8B8A - chain A; structure by X-ray diffraction, 2.75 A resolution.

[Chain A]
Protein: Phosphoprotein
From: Borna disease virus 1
Reference sequence: P0C798 (PHOSP_BDV1); residues -6 to 101 here correspond to UniProt positions 65-172 (UniProt number = residue number + 71)
Sequence (111 residues; row label = number of the first residue in the row; numbers below 1 keep their minus sign (Gly-9 is residue -9)):
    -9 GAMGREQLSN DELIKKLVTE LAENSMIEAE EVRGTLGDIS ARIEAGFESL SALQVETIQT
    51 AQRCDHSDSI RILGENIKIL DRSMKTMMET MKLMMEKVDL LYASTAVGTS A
Not modelled in the structure: -9 to 0, 96-101
Construct notes: expression tag (-9 to -7)
From the paper describing this entry:
  - mutagenesis - R53A, D58A: unchanged catalytic activity
  - mutagenesis - C54D: decreased expression

[In short]
The paper reports that C54D reduces expression; R53A and D58A leave catalytic activity unchanged.
Chain A is Phosphoprotein (Borna disease virus 1); the structure, Multimerization domain of borna disease
virus 1 phosphoprotein, was determined by X-ray diffraction (same publication as 8B8B and 8B8D).
